9B7I - chains A and B of the 6 polymer chains in the assembly; structure by X-ray diffraction, 2.90 A resolution.

[Chain A (and B)]
Name: Hemagglutinin HA1
Organism: Influenza A virus
Notes: chain B of this document is another copy of the same molecule, construct and numbering; everything in this record applies to it too
UniProt: A0A5J6A4B5 (A0A5J6A4B5_9INFA); residues 7-329 here correspond to UniProt positions 23-345 (UniProt number = residue number + 16)
Chain sequence (323 residues; row label = number of the first residue in the row):
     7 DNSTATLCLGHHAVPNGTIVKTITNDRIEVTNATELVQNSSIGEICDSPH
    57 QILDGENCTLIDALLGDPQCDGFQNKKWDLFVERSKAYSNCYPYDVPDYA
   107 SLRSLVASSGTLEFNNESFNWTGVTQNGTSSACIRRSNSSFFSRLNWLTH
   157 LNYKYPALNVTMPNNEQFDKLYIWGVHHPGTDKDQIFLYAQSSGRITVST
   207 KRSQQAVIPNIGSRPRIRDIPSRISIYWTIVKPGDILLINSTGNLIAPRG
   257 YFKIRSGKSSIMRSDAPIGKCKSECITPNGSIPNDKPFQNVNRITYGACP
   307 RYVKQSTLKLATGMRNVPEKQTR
Disordered / not traced: 7, 326-329 (chain B: 7, 327-329)
Disulfide bonds: Cys-52/Cys-277, Cys-64/Cys-76, Cys-97/Cys-139, Cys-281/Cys-305
Glycans and other covalent adducts: N-acetylglucosamine (NAG) linked to Asn-38, Asn-63, Asn-126, Asn-133, Asn-144, Asn-285; glycan linked to Asn-165, Asn-246
Sequence notes: conflict Tyr-159 (Phe175 in A0A5J6A4B5), Asp-225 (Asn241 in A0A5J6A4B5)

[Interface between chain A and chain B]
Residue-residue contacts (26):
  Asn-165(A) / Ser-219(B)
  Arg-201(A) / Pro-215(B)  hydrogen bond (side chain-backbone)
  Arg-201(A) / Asn-216(B)
  Arg-201(A) / Ile-217(B)
  Thr-203(A) / Asn-216(B)  hydrogen bond
  Thr-203(A) / Arg-220(B)
  Ser-205(A) / Ser-219(B)
  Ser-205(A) / Arg-220(B)
  Ser-205(A) / Pro-221(B)
  Thr-206(A) / Pro-221(B)
  Thr-206(A) / Arg-229(B)  hydrogen bond (backbone-side chain)
  Lys-207(A) / Pro-221(B)
  Lys-207(A) / Ile-223(B)
  Lys-207(A) / Arg-229(B)
  Ser-209(A) / Arg-229(B)
  Gln-210(A) / Asp-101(B)  hydrogen bond
  Gln-210(A) / Arg-220(B)  hydrogen bond
  Gln-210(A) / Arg-229(B)
  Gln-210(A) / Ser-231(B)  hydrogen bond
  Ala-212(A) / Asn-216(B)
  Ile-242(A) / Pro-221(B)  hydrophobic
  Leu-244(A) / Ser-219(B)
  Leu-244(A) / Arg-220(B)
  Leu-244(A) / Pro-221(B)
  Asn-246(A) / Gly-218(B)
  Asn-246(A) / Ser-219(B)  hydrogen bond (side chain-backbone)
Other interface residues (no listed pair), chain B (12 interface residues in all): Ile-214

[Overview]
The chain A/chain B interface involves 12 residues from each chain; the contacts include 7 hydrogen bonds.
Among the polar pairs are Arg-201(A)/Pro-215(B), Thr-203(A)/Asn-216(B) and Thr-206(A)/Arg-229(B). Covalently
linked N-acetylglucosamine: at Asn-38(A), Asn-63(A), Asn-126(A), Asn-133(A), Asn-144(A) and Asn-285(A).
Chain A and chain B are both Hemagglutinin HA1 (Influenza A virus); the structure, Crystal structure of the H3
hemagglutinin COBRA J4, was determined by X-ray diffraction together with 9DN2, 9DO2, 9B7G and 9B7H from the
same study.
